5IM4 - chains A and B of the 40 polymer chains in the assembly; structure by X-ray diffraction, 3.50 A resolution.

== Chain A (and B) ==
Name: 6,7-dimethyl-8-ribityllumazine synthase
Source organism: Candida albicans P37005
Notes: EC 2.5.1.78; fragment: 6, 7-dimethyl-8-ribityllumazine synthase residues 12-164; chain B of this document is another copy of the same molecule, construct and numbering; everything in this record applies to it too
UniProt: A0A0A3CUI3 (A0A0A3CUI3_CANAX); residues 12-164 here correspond to UniProt positions 54-206 (UniProt number = residue number + 42)
Sequence (162 residues; numbered 11 to 172; the number before each row is that of its first residue):
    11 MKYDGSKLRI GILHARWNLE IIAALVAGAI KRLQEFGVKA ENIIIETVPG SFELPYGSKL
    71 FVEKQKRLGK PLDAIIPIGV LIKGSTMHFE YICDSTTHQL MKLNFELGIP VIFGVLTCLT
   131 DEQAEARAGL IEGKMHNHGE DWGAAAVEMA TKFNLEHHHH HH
Unresolved in the structure: 94-102, 132-144, 168-172 (chain B: 94-102, 134-144, 168-172)
Sequence notes: expression tag (11, 165-172); engineered mutation L29 (Arg71 in A0A0A3CUI3), E30 (Lys72 in A0A0A3CUI3), A33 (Asp75 in A0A0A3CUI3), I40 (Val82 in A0A0A3CUI3), A50 (Glu92 in A0A0A3CUI3)

== How chain A and chain B interact ==
Residue-residue contacts - 35 pairs, chain A then chain B:
  R26(A) with E158(B), salt bridge
  W27(A) with D151(B)
  E56(A) with K162(B), salt bridge; F163(B)
  T57(A) with E158(B); K162(B), hydrogen bond
  V58(A) with E158(B)
  P59(A) with A155(B), hydrophobic; E158(B)
  F62(A) with M111(B)
  E63(A) with I122(B); A155(B); M159(B)
  P65(A) with M111(B), hydrophobic; F115(B)
  Y66(A) with N114(B); F115(B), hydrophobic; G118(B), hydrogen bond (side chain-backbone); I119(B); P120(B)
  G67(A) with M159(B); F163(B)
  K69(A) with F115(B)
  L70(A) with M159(B); F163(B), hydrophobic
  F71(A) with F163(B)
  K74(A) with F163(B)
  R77(A) with L165(B)
  S105(A) with D104(B); T107(B); H108(B)
  H108(A) with H108(B)
  Q109(A) with M111(B); F115(B)
  L113(A) with F115(B), hydrophobic
Other interface residues (no listed pair), chain A (24 interface residues in all): L23, L78, T106, K112
Other interface residues (no listed pair), chain B (20 interface residues in all): Y13, K112, F123

== Summary ==
24 residues of chain A and 20 residues of chain B are in contact; the contacts include 2 hydrogen bonds and 2
salt bridges. Among the polar pairs are R26(A)-E158(B), E56(A)-K162(B) and T57(A)-K162(B).
Chain A and chain B are both 6,7-dimethyl-8-ribityllumazine synthase (Candida albicans P37005); the structure,
Crystal structure of designed two-component self-assembling icosahedral cage I52-32, was determined by X-ray
diffraction, deposited together with 5IM5 and 5IM6.
